PDB entry 7LJS | X-ray diffraction, 2.00 A resolution | chains A and B

[Chain A (and B)]
Name: Dihydropyrimidine dehydrogenase [NADP(+)]
From: Sus scrofa
Notes: EC 1.3.1.2; chain B of this document is another copy of the same molecule, construct and numbering; everything in this record applies to it too
UniProtKB: Q28943 (DPYD_PIG); residue numbers follow UniProt; this construct covers 1-1025
Amino-acid sequence (1025 residues; each row starts with the number of its first residue):
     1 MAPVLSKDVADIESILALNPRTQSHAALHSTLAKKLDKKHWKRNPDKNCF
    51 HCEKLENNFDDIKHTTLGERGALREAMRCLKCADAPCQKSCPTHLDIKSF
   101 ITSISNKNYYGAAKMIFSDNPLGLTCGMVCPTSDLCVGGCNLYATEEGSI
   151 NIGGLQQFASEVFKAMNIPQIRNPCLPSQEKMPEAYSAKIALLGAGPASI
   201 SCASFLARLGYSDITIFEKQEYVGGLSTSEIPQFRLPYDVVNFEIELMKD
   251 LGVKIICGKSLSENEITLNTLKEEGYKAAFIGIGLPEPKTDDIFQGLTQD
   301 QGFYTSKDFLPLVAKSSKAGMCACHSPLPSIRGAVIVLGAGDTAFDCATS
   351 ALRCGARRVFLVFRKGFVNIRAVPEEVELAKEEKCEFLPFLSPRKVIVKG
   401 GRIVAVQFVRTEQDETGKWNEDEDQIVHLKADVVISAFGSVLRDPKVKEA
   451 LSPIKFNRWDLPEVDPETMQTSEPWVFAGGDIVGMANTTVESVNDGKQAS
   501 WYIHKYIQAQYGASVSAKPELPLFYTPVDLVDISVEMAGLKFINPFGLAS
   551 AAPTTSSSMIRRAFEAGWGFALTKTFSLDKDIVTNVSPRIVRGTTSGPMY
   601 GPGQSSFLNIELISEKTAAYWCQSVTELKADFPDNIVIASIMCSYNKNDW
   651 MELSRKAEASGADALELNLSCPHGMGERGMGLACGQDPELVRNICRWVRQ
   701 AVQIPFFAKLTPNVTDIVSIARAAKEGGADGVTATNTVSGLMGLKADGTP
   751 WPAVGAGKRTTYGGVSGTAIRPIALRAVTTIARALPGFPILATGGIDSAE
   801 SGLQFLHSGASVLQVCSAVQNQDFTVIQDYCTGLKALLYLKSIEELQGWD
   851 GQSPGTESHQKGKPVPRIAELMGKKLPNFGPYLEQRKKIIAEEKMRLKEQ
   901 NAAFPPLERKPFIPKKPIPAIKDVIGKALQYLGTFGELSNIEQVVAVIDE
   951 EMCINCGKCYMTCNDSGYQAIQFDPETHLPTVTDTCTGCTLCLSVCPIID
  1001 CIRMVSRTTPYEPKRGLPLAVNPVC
Not modelled in the structure: 1, 675-679, 902-907, 1018-1025 (chain B: 1-2, 674-679, 902-907, 1019-1025)
Construct notes: conflict Asp-60 (Gly in Q28943)
UniProt features mapped onto this chain:
  - active site: Cys-671 (Proton acceptor)
  - binding site ([4Fe-4S] cluster): Cys-79, Cys-82, Cys-87, Cys-91, Cys-130, Cys-136, Cys-140, Gln-156, Cys-953, Cys-956, Cys-959, Cys-963, Cys-986, Cys-989, Cys-992, Cys-996
  - binding site (FAD): Val-129, Gly-194 to Ala-198, Glu-218 to Leu-226, Arg-235, Leu-261, Gly-480 to Thr-489
  - binding site (NADP(+)): Ala-340 to Thr-343, Arg-364, Lys-365, Arg-371, Ala-437 to Gly-439, Asp-481 to Asn-487
  - binding site (FMN): Ser-550, Lys-574, Thr-575, Lys-709, Gly-767, Thr-793 to Gly-795, Cys-816, Ser-817
  - binding site (substrate): Asn-609, Asn-668 to Ser-670, Asn-736, Thr-737
  - modified residue: Lys-384 (N6-acetyllysine)
  - mutagenesis: Cys-126 (C126A: No effect on enzyme activity. Reduced iron content), Gln-156 (Q156E: Loss of enzyme activity. Reduces iron content), Arg-235 (R235A/K: Loss of enzyme activity. Loss of FAD binding), Ser-670 (S670A: Strongly reduced affinity for uracil. Reduces enzyme activity by 30%), Cys-671 (C671A: Reduces catalytic activity by 99%), His-673 (H673Q: Reduces activity by 50%)
Bound ions: 4Fe-4S cluster Fe site 1: Cys-79, Cys-82, Cys-87, Cys-140; 4Fe-4S cluster Fe site 2: Cys-91, Cys-130, Cys-136, Gln-156; 4Fe-4S cluster Fe site 3: Cys-953, Cys-956, Cys-959, Cys-996; 4Fe-4S cluster Fe site 4: Cys-963, Cys-986, Cys-989, Cys-992
Ligand contacts:
  - FAD (flavin-adenine dinucleotide): Val-129, Cys-130, Pro-131, Leu-193, Gly-194, Ala-195, Gly-196, Pro-197, Ala-198, Ser-199, Phe-217, Glu-218, Lys-219, Gln-220, Gly-225, Leu-226, Glu-230, Ile-231, Arg-235, Lys-259, Ser-260, Leu-261, Gly-282, Ile-283, Gly-284, Pro-286, Lys-307, Leu-310, Asp-342, Thr-343, Asp-346, Val-447, Gly-479, Gly-480, Asp-481, Asn-487, Thr-488, Thr-489, Ser-492
  - FMN (flavin mononucleotide): Ala-549, Ser-550, Ala-551, Ala-552, Lys-574, Thr-575, Ile-590, Asn-609, Glu-611, Leu-612, Ile-613, Ser-640, Glu-666, Asn-668, Lys-709, Thr-735, Asn-736, Thr-737, Ser-766, Gly-767, Ile-770, Thr-793, Gly-794, Gly-795, Gln-814, Val-815, Cys-816, Ser-817, Gln-820
  - 4Fe-4S cluster (SF4), molecule 1: Cys-79, Leu-80, Lys-81, Cys-82, Ala-85, Pro-86, Cys-87, Ile-97, Ile-101, Cys-140, Asn-141, Leu-142, Ile-150, Ile-152
  - 4Fe-4S cluster (SF4), molecule 2: Cys-91, Pro-92, Thr-93, Leu-95, Ile-97, Asn-120, Cys-126, Cys-130, Thr-132, Leu-135, Cys-136, Ile-152, Gly-153, Gln-156, Val-490
  - 4Fe-4S cluster (SF4), molecule 3: Ala-946, Cys-963, Tyr-968, Ala-970, Ile-971, Val-982, Cys-986, Thr-987, Gly-988, Cys-989, Thr-990, Leu-991, Cys-992, Met-1004
  - 4Fe-4S cluster (SF4), molecule 4: Ile-948, Cys-953, Ile-954, Asn-955, Cys-956, Gly-957, Lys-958, Cys-959, Pro-980, Cys-996, Pro-997, Ile-998, Cys-1001, Ile-1002
  - 5-ethynylpyrimidine-2,4(1H,3H)-dione (Y3G): Asn-609, Glu-611, Leu-612, Ile-613, Asn-668, Ser-670, Asn-736, Thr-737

[Chain A / chain B interface]
Residue-residue contacts - 519 pairs, chain A then chain B:
  Pro-3(A) with Gln-623(B), hydrogen bond (backbone-side chain); Glu-627(B)
  Val-4(A) with Glu-627(B)
  Leu-5(A) with Ser-557(B); Gln-623(B); Ser-624(B); Glu-627(B), hydrogen bond (backbone-side chain)
  Ser-6(A) with Ser-557(B); Ser-558(B); Arg-561(B), hydrogen bond; Glu-627(B), hydrogen bond
  Lys-7(A) with Arg-561(B)
  Asp-8(A) with Ser-558(B), hydrogen bond; Arg-562(B), salt bridge
  Leu-16(A) with Arg-562(B)
  Leu-18(A) with Asp-84(B)
  Asn-19(A) with Arg-562(B)
  Pro-20(A) with Lys-98(B); Asp-823(B); Thr-825(B)
  Arg-21(A) with Thr-825(B)
  Thr-22(A) with Ala-566(B); Thr-825(B); Gln-828(B)
  Ser-24(A) with Leu-523(B)
  His-25(A) with Glu-520(B), salt bridge; Leu-521(B); Leu-523(B)
  Ala-26(A) with Ser-118(B); Asp-119(B); Leu-521(B), hydrogen bond (backbone-backbone); Leu-523(B)
  Ala-27(A) with His-94(B); Asp-119(B), hydrogen bond (backbone-side chain); Lys-497(B)
  Leu-28(A) with Lys-497(B); Gln-498(B); Trp-501(B), hydrophobic; Pro-519(B), hydrophobic; Leu-521(B), hydrophobic
  His-29(A) with His-94(B); Asn-494(B), hydrogen bond (backbone-side chain); Gln-498(B), hydrogen bond (backbone-side chain)
  Ser-30(A) with Pro-466(B); Glu-467(B); Asn-494(B); Gln-498(B), hydrogen bond (backbone-side chain)
  Thr-31(A) with Glu-491(B); Asn-494(B), hydrogen bond; Asp-495(B), hydrogen bond
  Leu-32(A) with Pro-466(B), hydrophobic; Met-485(B), hydrophobic
  Lys-34(A) with Gln-88(B), hydrogen bond (side chain-backbone); Lys-89(B), hydrogen bond (side chain-backbone); Cys-91(B), hydrogen bond (side chain-backbone); Pro-92(B); His-94(B), hydrogen bond
  Lys-35(A) with Met-485(B), hydrogen bond (side chain-backbone); Glu-491(B), salt bridge
  Asp-37(A) with Lys-89(B)
  Lys-38(A) with Asp-134(B), salt bridge; Leu-135(B)
  Trp-41(A) with Pro-86(B), hydrophobic; Lys-89(B); Gly-139(B)
  Lys-42(A) with Ser-133(B), hydrogen bond (side chain-backbone); Gly-138(B)
  Arg-43(A) with Gly-138(B), hydrogen bond (backbone-backbone); Cys-140(B); Asn-141(B), hydrogen bond; Tyr-143(B); Ala-144(B)
  Asn-44(A) with Ser-133(B), hydrogen bond (side chain-backbone); Gly-138(B); Tyr-143(B)
  Pro-45(A) with Tyr-143(B)
  Lys-47(A) with Asp-134(B); Arg-371(B), hydrogen bond (side chain-backbone); Ala-372(B); Val-373(B)
  Phe-50(A) with Val-368(B); Asn-369(B)
  Thr-66(A) with Glu-146(B)
  Leu-67(A) with Glu-146(B)
  Gly-68(A) with Glu-146(B), hydrogen bond (backbone-side chain)
  Arg-70(A) with Thr-145(B); Glu-146(B), salt bridge; Glu-147(B), salt bridge
  Gly-71(A) with Glu-146(B)
  Leu-73(A) with Pro-598(B), hydrophobic
  Arg-74(A) with Glu-147(B); Met-599(B); Tyr-600(B)
  Met-77(A) with Ser-596(B); Pro-598(B), hydrophobic; Met-599(B), hydrophobic
  Arg-78(A) with Arg-74(B)
  Leu-80(A) with Cys-956(B), hydrophobic; Lys-958(B); Pro-997(B), hydrophobic
  Lys-81(A) with Met-961(B)
  Cys-82(A) with Cys-956(B); Met-961(B)
  Ala-83(A) with Cys-956(B), hydrogen bond (backbone-backbone); Met-961(B)
  Asp-84(A) with Leu-18(B); His-978(B), salt bridge
  Pro-86(A) with Trp-41(B), hydrophobic
  Gln-88(A) with Lys-34(B), hydrogen bond (backbone-side chain)
  Lys-89(A) with Lys-34(B), hydrogen bond (backbone-side chain); Asp-37(B); Trp-41(B)
  Ser-90(A) with Trp-41(B)
  Cys-91(A) with Lys-34(B), hydrogen bond (backbone-side chain)
  Pro-92(A) with Lys-34(B)
  His-94(A) with Ala-27(B); His-29(B); Lys-34(B), hydrogen bond
  Lys-98(A) with Pro-20(B)
  Ser-118(A) with Ala-26(B)
  Asp-119(A) with Ala-26(B); Ala-27(B), hydrogen bond (side chain-backbone)
  Ser-133(A) with Lys-42(B), hydrogen bond (backbone-side chain); Asn-44(B), hydrogen bond (backbone-side chain)
  Asp-134(A) with Lys-38(B), salt bridge
  Gly-138(A) with Lys-42(B); Arg-43(B), hydrogen bond (backbone-backbone); Asn-44(B)
  Gly-139(A) with Trp-41(B)
  Cys-140(A) with Arg-43(B)
  Asn-141(A) with Arg-43(B), hydrogen bond; Ile-954(B); Asn-955(B); Cys-956(B)
  Tyr-143(A) with Arg-43(B); Asn-44(B); Pro-45(B); Lys-861(B), hydrogen bond (backbone-side chain)
  Ala-144(A) with Arg-43(B); Gln-860(B); Lys-861(B); Ile-954(B), hydrophobic
  Thr-145(A) with Arg-70(B); Lys-861(B)
  Glu-146(A) with Thr-66(B); Leu-67(B); Gly-68(B), hydrogen bond (side chain-backbone); Arg-70(B), salt bridge; Gly-71(B); Lys-861(B); Gly-862(B)
  Glu-147(A) with Arg-70(B), salt bridge; Arg-74(B), salt bridge
  Gly-366(A) with Glu-386(B)
  Phe-367(A) with Phe-367(B), hydrophobic; Glu-386(B), hydrogen bond (backbone-side chain)
  Val-368(A) with Phe-50(B); Lys-384(B); Glu-386(B), hydrogen bond (backbone-side chain)
  Asn-369(A) with Phe-50(B)
  Arg-371(A) with Lys-47(B), hydrogen bond (backbone-side chain)
  Ala-372(A) with Lys-47(B)
  Val-373(A) with Lys-47(B)
  Lys-381(A) with Lys-381(B)
  Lys-384(A) with Val-368(B)
  Cys-385(A) with Val-368(B)
  Glu-386(A) with Gly-366(B); Phe-367(B), hydrogen bond (side chain-backbone); Val-368(B), hydrogen bond (side chain-backbone); Phe-390(B)
  Phe-387(A) with Phe-367(B); Pro-389(B)
  Leu-388(A) with Phe-390(B), hydrophobic
  Pro-389(A) with Phe-387(B); Pro-389(B)
  Phe-390(A) with Glu-386(B); Leu-388(B), hydrophobic
  Leu-391(A) with Arg-410(B)
  Arg-410(A) with His-428(B), hydrogen bond (side chain-backbone); Leu-429(B)
  Glu-412(A) with Lys-430(B), salt bridge
  Gln-425(A) with Ile-426(B); Val-427(B); His-428(B), hydrogen bond (side chain-backbone)
  Ile-426(A) with Gln-425(B)
  Val-427(A) with Arg-410(B); Gln-425(B)
  His-428(A) with Arg-410(B), hydrogen bond (backbone-side chain); Gln-425(B), hydrogen bond (backbone-side chain)
  Leu-429(A) with Arg-410(B)
  Lys-430(A) with Glu-412(B), salt bridge
  Pro-466(A) with Ser-30(B); Leu-32(B), hydrophobic
  Glu-467(A) with Ser-30(B)
  Met-485(A) with Thr-31(B); Leu-32(B); Lys-35(B)
  Glu-491(A) with Thr-31(B); Lys-35(B), salt bridge
  Asn-494(A) with His-29(B), hydrogen bond (side chain-backbone); Ser-30(B); Thr-31(B), hydrogen bond
  Asp-495(A) with Thr-31(B), hydrogen bond
  Lys-497(A) with Ala-27(B)
  Gln-498(A) with Leu-28(B); His-29(B); Ser-30(B), hydrogen bond (side chain-backbone)
  Pro-519(A) with Leu-28(B), hydrophobic
  Glu-520(A) with His-25(B)
  Leu-521(A) with His-25(B); Ala-26(B), hydrogen bond (backbone-backbone)
  Leu-523(A) with Ser-24(B); His-25(B); Ala-26(B)
  Ala-552(A) with Ser-966(B)
  Pro-553(A) with Asp-965(B); Ser-966(B)
  Thr-555(A) with Tyr-968(B)
  Ser-557(A) with Leu-5(B), hydrogen bond (side chain-backbone); Ser-6(B)
  Ser-558(A) with Ser-6(B); Asp-8(B), hydrogen bond
  Met-559(A) with Asp-965(B); Ser-966(B); Gly-967(B); Gln-969(B)
  Arg-561(A) with Ser-6(B), hydrogen bond (side chain-backbone); Lys-7(B)
  Arg-562(A) with Asp-8(B), salt bridge; Leu-16(B); Asn-19(B); Asn-964(B), hydrogen bond (side chain-backbone); Asp-965(B), salt bridge
  Ile-582(A) with Arg-1015(B)
  Val-583(A) with Arg-1015(B), hydrogen bond (backbone-side chain)
  Thr-584(A) with Asn-940(B); Arg-1015(B), hydrogen bond
  Asn-585(A) with Gln-943(B), hydrogen bond (backbone-side chain)
  Val-586(A) with Phe-935(B), hydrophobic; Ser-939(B); Gln-943(B)
  Ser-587(A) with Glu-942(B); Gln-943(B), hydrogen bond; Val-944(B), hydrogen bond (side chain-backbone); Thr-987(B); Gly-988(B)
  Pro-588(A) with Val-944(B); Gly-988(B); Thr-990(B)
  Arg-589(A) with Tyr-968(B), hydrogen bond; Thr-987(B), hydrogen bond; Cys-989(B), hydrogen bond (backbone-backbone); Thr-990(B)
  Ile-590(A) with Cys-989(B), hydrogen bond (backbone-backbone); Thr-990(B); Leu-991(B), hydrophobic; Ser-994(B), hydrogen bond (backbone-side chain)
  Val-591(A) with Ser-994(B)
  Arg-592(A) with Ser-994(B), hydrogen bond (backbone-side chain)
  Thr-595(A) with Ser-605(B); Thr-768(B), hydrogen bond (backbone-side chain); Ala-769(B); Pro-772(B)
  Ser-596(A) with Met-77(B); Ser-596(B)
  Pro-598(A) with Leu-73(B), hydrophobic; Met-77(B), hydrophobic
  Met-599(A) with Arg-74(B); Met-77(B), hydrophobic
  Tyr-600(A) with Cys-996(B); Pro-997(B); Ile-999(B), hydrophobic
  Gly-601(A) with Lys-958(B); Val-995(B); Cys-996(B); Pro-997(B)
  Pro-602(A) with Lys-958(B)
  Gln-604(A) with Ser-994(B)
  Ser-605(A) with Thr-595(B)
  Ile-610(A) with Phe-935(B)
  Leu-612(A) with Phe-935(B), hydrophobic
  Glu-615(A) with Tyr-1011(B), hydrogen bond; Pro-1013(B); Lys-1014(B); Arg-1015(B), hydrogen bond (backbone-side chain)
  Lys-616(A) with Lys-1014(B); Arg-1015(B)
  Thr-617(A) with Arg-1015(B), hydrogen bond (backbone-backbone); Leu-1017(B), hydrogen bond (side chain-backbone)
  Ala-619(A) with Leu-1017(B), hydrophobic
  Tyr-620(A) with Leu-5(B); Gly-1016(B)
  Gln-623(A) with Pro-3(B), hydrogen bond (side chain-backbone); Leu-5(B)
  Ser-624(A) with Leu-5(B)
  Glu-627(A) with Pro-3(B); Val-4(B); Leu-5(B), hydrogen bond (side chain-backbone); Ser-6(B), hydrogen bond
  Asp-631(A) with Lys-7(B)
  Met-680(A) with Thr-715(B)
  Gly-681(A) with Thr-715(B)
  Asn-713(A) with Thr-715(B)
  Val-714(A) with Thr-715(B)
  Thr-715(A) with Met-680(B); Gln-686(B); Asn-713(B); Val-714(B); Thr-715(B), hydrogen bond (backbone-side chain)
  Val-738(A) with Ile-773(B), hydrophobic
  Ser-739(A) with Arg-776(B), hydrogen bond
  Gly-740(A) with Pro-772(B); Arg-776(B)
  Leu-741(A) with Pro-772(B), hydrogen bond (backbone-backbone); Leu-775(B); Thr-779(B)
  Met-742(A) with Pro-772(B), hydrophobic
  Gly-743(A) with Leu-775(B); Gln-804(B)
  Leu-744(A) with Gln-804(B), hydrogen bond (backbone-side chain); Ser-808(B); Ala-928(B), hydrophobic
  Lys-745(A) with Asp-850(B)
  Ala-746(A) with Leu-803(B); His-807(B); Lys-841(B), hydrogen bond (backbone-side chain); Asp-850(B), hydrogen bond (backbone-side chain); Gly-851(B)
  Asp-747(A) with Lys-841(B)
  Gly-748(A) with His-807(B); Ala-928(B); Tyr-931(B)
  Thr-749(A) with Tyr-931(B)
  Pro-750(A) with Tyr-931(B)
  Val-754(A) with Leu-938(B), hydrophobic; Ser-939(B)
  Gly-755(A) with Glu-942(B)
  Ala-756(A) with Glu-942(B), hydrogen bond (backbone-side chain)
  Gly-757(A) with Tyr-931(B)
  Lys-758(A) with Tyr-931(B)
  Arg-759(A) with Gln-930(B), hydrogen bond (side chain-backbone); Tyr-931(B); Leu-932(B), hydrogen bond (side chain-backbone); Gly-933(B); Glu-937(B), salt bridge; Leu-938(B)
  Thr-760(A) with Tyr-931(B), hydrogen bond (backbone-backbone); Leu-932(B); Gly-933(B), hydrogen bond (backbone-backbone); Leu-938(B)
  Thr-761(A) with Leu-932(B); Gly-933(B), hydrogen bond (side chain-backbone); Thr-934(B); Phe-935(B)
  Tyr-762(A) with Arg-776(B); Thr-779(B), hydrogen bond; Thr-780(B), hydrogen bond; Arg-783(B), hydrogen bond; Leu-932(B)
  Thr-768(A) with Thr-595(B), hydrogen bond (side chain-backbone)
  Ala-769(A) with Thr-595(B)
  Arg-771(A) with Thr-594(B)
  Pro-772(A) with Thr-595(B); Gly-740(B); Leu-741(B), hydrogen bond (backbone-backbone); Met-742(B), hydrophobic
  Ile-773(A) with Val-738(B), hydrophobic; Ile-773(B), hydrophobic
  Leu-775(A) with Leu-741(B); Gly-743(B)
  Arg-776(A) with Ser-739(B), hydrogen bond; Gly-740(B); Tyr-762(B)
  Thr-779(A) with Leu-741(B); Tyr-762(B)
  Thr-780(A) with Tyr-762(B), hydrogen bond (backbone-side chain)
  Leu-803(A) with Ala-746(B)
  Gln-804(A) with Gly-743(B); Leu-744(B), hydrogen bond (side chain-backbone)
  His-807(A) with Leu-744(B); Ala-746(B); Gly-748(B)
  Ser-808(A) with Leu-744(B)
  Val-819(A) with Asp-965(B); Ser-966(B)
  Gln-820(A) with Thr-962(B), hydrogen bond (backbone-side chain); Ser-966(B); Leu-991(B); Val-995(B)
  Asn-821(A) with Lys-958(B), hydrogen bond (backbone-side chain)
  Gln-822(A) with Met-961(B)
  Asp-823(A) with Pro-20(B); Met-961(B); Asp-965(B)
  Phe-824(A) with Asp-965(B), hydrogen bond (backbone-side chain)
  Thr-825(A) with Pro-20(B); Arg-21(B); Thr-22(B)
  Gln-828(A) with Thr-22(B)
  Lys-841(A) with Ala-746(B), hydrogen bond (side chain-backbone)
  Asp-850(A) with Lys-745(B); Ala-746(B), hydrogen bond (side chain-backbone)
  Gly-851(A) with Ala-746(B)
  Gln-860(A) with Ala-144(B)
  Lys-861(A) with Tyr-143(B); Ala-144(B); Thr-145(B); Glu-146(B)
  Gly-862(A) with Glu-146(B)
  Ala-928(A) with Leu-744(B), hydrophobic; Gly-748(B)
  Gln-930(A) with Arg-759(B), hydrogen bond (backbone-side chain)
  Tyr-931(A) with Gly-748(B); Thr-749(B); Pro-750(B); Gly-757(B); Lys-758(B); Arg-759(B); Thr-760(B), hydrogen bond (backbone-backbone)
  Leu-932(A) with Arg-759(B), hydrogen bond (backbone-side chain); Thr-760(B); Tyr-762(B), hydrophobic
  Gly-933(A) with Arg-759(B); Thr-760(B), hydrogen bond (backbone-backbone); Thr-761(B), hydrogen bond (backbone-side chain)
  Thr-934(A) with Thr-761(B)
  Phe-935(A) with Val-586(B), hydrophobic; Ile-610(B); Leu-612(B), hydrophobic; Thr-761(B)
  Glu-937(A) with Arg-759(B), salt bridge
  Leu-938(A) with Ile-610(B), hydrophobic; Arg-759(B); Thr-760(B); Thr-761(B)
  Ser-939(A) with Val-586(B); Val-754(B)
  Asn-940(A) with Asn-585(B); Val-586(B)
  Glu-942(A) with Gly-755(B); Ala-756(B), hydrogen bond (side chain-backbone)
  Gln-943(A) with Asn-585(B), hydrogen bond (side chain-backbone); Val-586(B); Ser-587(B), hydrogen bond
  Val-944(A) with Ser-587(B), hydrogen bond (backbone-side chain); Pro-588(B)
  Ile-954(A) with Leu-80(B), hydrophobic; Asn-141(B); Ala-144(B), hydrophobic
  Asn-955(A) with Asn-141(B), hydrogen bond (backbone-side chain)
  Cys-956(A) with Leu-80(B), hydrophobic; Cys-82(B); Ala-83(B), hydrogen bond (backbone-backbone); Asn-141(B)
  Lys-958(A) with Leu-80(B); Gly-601(B); Pro-602(B); Asn-821(B), hydrogen bond (side chain-backbone)
  Met-961(A) with Lys-81(B); Ala-83(B), hydrophobic; Lys-98(B); Gln-822(B); Asp-823(B)
  Thr-962(A) with Gln-820(B), hydrogen bond (side chain-backbone)
  Asn-964(A) with Met-559(B); Arg-562(B), hydrogen bond (backbone-side chain)
  Asp-965(A) with Pro-553(B); Met-559(B); Arg-562(B), salt bridge; Val-819(B); Asp-823(B); Phe-824(B), hydrogen bond (side chain-backbone)
  Ser-966(A) with Ala-552(B); Pro-553(B); Met-559(B); Val-819(B); Gln-820(B)
  Gly-967(A) with Met-559(B)
  Tyr-968(A) with Thr-555(B); Arg-589(B), hydrogen bond
  Gln-969(A) with Met-559(B)
  His-978(A) with Asp-84(B), salt bridge
  Thr-987(A) with Ser-587(B); Arg-589(B), hydrogen bond
  Gly-988(A) with Ser-587(B); Pro-588(B)
  Cys-989(A) with Arg-589(B), hydrogen bond (backbone-backbone); Ile-590(B), hydrogen bond (backbone-backbone)
  Thr-990(A) with Pro-588(B); Arg-589(B); Ile-590(B)
  Leu-991(A) with Ile-590(B), hydrophobic; Phe-607(B), hydrophobic; Gln-820(B)
  Ser-994(A) with Ile-590(B), hydrogen bond (side chain-backbone); Val-591(B); Arg-592(B), hydrogen bond (side chain-backbone); Gln-604(B)
  Val-995(A) with Gly-601(B); Gln-820(B)
  Cys-996(A) with Tyr-600(B); Gly-601(B)
  Pro-997(A) with Leu-80(B), hydrophobic; Tyr-600(B); Gly-601(B)
  Ile-999(A) with Tyr-600(B), hydrophobic
  Tyr-1011(A) with Glu-615(B), hydrogen bond
  Pro-1013(A) with Thr-584(B); Glu-615(B)
  Lys-1014(A) with Lys-616(B)
  Arg-1015(A) with Ile-582(B); Val-583(B), hydrogen bond (side chain-backbone); Thr-584(B), hydrogen bond; Glu-615(B), hydrogen bond (side chain-backbone); Lys-616(B); Thr-617(B), hydrogen bond (backbone-backbone)
  Gly-1016(A) with Tyr-620(B)
  Leu-1017(A) with Thr-617(B); Ala-619(B)
Interface residues without a listed pair, chain A (269 interface residues in all): Ala-2, Gln-23, Asn-48, Lys-107, Leu-135, Leu-142, Arg-358, Ile-370, Pro-374, Asp-424, Ala-486, Trp-501, Tyr-502, Pro-522, Ala-566, Thr-594, Gly-597, Phe-607, Leu-628, Gln-686, Trp-751, Val-765, Arg-783, Glu-800, Leu-837, Gly-957, Tyr-960, Phe-973, Pro-975, Leu-993
Interface residues without a listed pair, chain B (261 interface residues in all): Gln-23, Arg-78, Ser-90, Leu-142, Phe-205, Cys-385, Gln-413, Tyr-502, Pro-522, Glu-611, Leu-628, Asp-631, Gly-681, Asp-747, Trp-751, Val-765, Arg-771, Gly-957, Tyr-960, Phe-973, Pro-975, Leu-993, Met-1004

[In short]
Chain A and chain B form an interface of 269 and 261 residues respectively; the contacts include 123 hydrogen
bonds and 20 salt bridges. Polar contacts include Asp-8(A)/Arg-562(B), His-25(A)/Glu-520(B) and
Lys-35(A)/Glu-491(B).
Chain A and chain B are both Dihydropyrimidine dehydrogenase [NADP(+)] (Sus scrofa); the structure, Porcine
Dihydropyrimidine dehydrogenase (DPD) complexed with 5-Ethynyluracil (5EU) - Open Form, was determined by
X-ray diffraction, deposited together with 7LJT and 7LJU.
